6P98 - chains A and B; structure by X-ray diffraction, 1.75 A resolution.

# Chain A (and B)
Molecule: Beta-lactamase
Source organism: Klebsiella pneumoniae
Notes: EC 3.5.2.6; chain B of this document is another copy of the same molecule, construct and numbering; everything in this record applies to it too
Reference sequence: Q6XEC0 (Q6XEC0_KLEPN); numbering as in UniProt (aligned over 1-265)
Chain sequence (265 residues; row label = number of the first residue in the row):
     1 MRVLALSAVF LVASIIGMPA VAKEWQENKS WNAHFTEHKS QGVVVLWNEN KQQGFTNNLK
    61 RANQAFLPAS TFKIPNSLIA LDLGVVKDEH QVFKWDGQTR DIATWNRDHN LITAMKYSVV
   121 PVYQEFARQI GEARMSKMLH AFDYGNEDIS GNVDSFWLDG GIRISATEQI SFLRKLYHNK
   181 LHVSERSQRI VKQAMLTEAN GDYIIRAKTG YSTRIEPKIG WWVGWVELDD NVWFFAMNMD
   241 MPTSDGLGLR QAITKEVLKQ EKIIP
Unresolved in the structure: 1-20 (chain B: 1-23)
Covalent attachments: meropenem, bound form (KE1) linked to Ser-70
Metal / ion sites: Ca2+ site 1 near Glu-27 (its only coordinating residue here); Ca2+ site 2: Glu-37, Glu-256; Cd2+ site 1: Glu-37, Glu-125; Ca2+ site 3: Asp-143, Glu-147 (shared with Asp-143(B), Glu-147(B) of chain B); Cd2+ site 2: Glu-147 (shared with Asp-143(B) of chain B)
Residues lining bound ligands: meropenem, bound form (KE1): Ala-69, Ile-102, Trp-105, Ser-118, Val-120, Leu-158, Lys-208, Thr-209, Gly-210, Tyr-211, Leu-247, Arg-250
UniProt features mapped onto this chain:
  - active site: Ser-70 (Acyl-ester intermediate)
  - binding site (a beta-lactam): Ser-70, Lys-73, Ser-118, Arg-250
  - modified residue: Lys-73 (N6-carboxylysine)
  - mutagenesis: Ser-70 (S70A: Does not alter thermal stability; S70G: Increases thermal stability. Abolishes hydrolysis of cephalothin and decreases catalytic efficiency about 60-fold with respect to ampicillin), Arg-189 (R189A: No significant effect on catalytic efficiency with respect to ampicillin. Very little reduction in dimerization at neutral pH. Predominantly monomer at neutral pH; when associated with A-206 ...), Arg-206 (R206A: No significant effect on catalytic efficiency with respect to ampicillin, nitrocefin or imipenem. Very little reduction in dimerization at neutral pH. Predominantly monomer at neutral pH ...)
Reported in the primary citation:
  - binding site for meropenem, bound form: Ser-118, Val-120, Leu-158, Thr-209, Arg-250
  - conformationally variable residues (side-chain flip): Leu-158
  - post-translational modification sites: Lys-73 (citing earlier work)

# How chain A and chain B interact
Contacting residue pairs (29; chain A residue first):
  Glu-89(A) with Arg-189(B), salt bridge
  His-90(A) with Tyr-177(B)
  Arg-107(A) with Asp-230(B), salt bridge
  Thr-113(A) with Asp-229(B)
  Lys-116(A) with Gly-201(B), hydrogen bond (side chain-backbone); Asp-229(B), salt bridge
  Tyr-117(A) with Asp-229(B), hydrogen bond
  Tyr-177(A) with His-90(B)
  Glu-185(A) with Arg-186(B), salt bridge
  Arg-186(A) with Glu-185(B), salt bridge
  Arg-189(A) with Glu-89(B), salt bridge; Ile-190(B); Gln-193(B)
  Ile-190(A) with Arg-189(B)
  Gln-193(A) with Arg-189(B)
  Leu-196(A) with Leu-196(B), hydrophobic; Ala-199(B), hydrophobic
  Glu-198(A) with Ala-199(B)
  Ala-199(A) with Leu-196(B), hydrophobic; Glu-198(B); Ala-199(B), hydrogen bond (backbone-backbone)
  Gly-201(A) with Lys-116(B), hydrogen bond (backbone-side chain)
  Ile-204(A) with Leu-196(B), hydrophobic
  Arg-206(A) with Gln-193(B); Leu-196(B)
  Asp-229(A) with Thr-113(B); Lys-116(B), salt bridge; Tyr-117(B), hydrogen bond
  Asp-230(A) with Arg-107(B), salt bridge
Other interface residues (no listed pair), chain A (23 interface residues in all): Thr-197, Asn-200, Asp-202
Other interface residues (no listed pair), chain B (22 interface residues in all): Thr-197, Asn-200, Ile-204, Arg-206

# Overview
The interface between chain A and chain B involves 23 residues on one side and 22 on the other, with 5
hydrogen bonds and 8 salt bridges. Polar contacts include Glu-89(A)/Arg-189(B), Arg-107(A)/Asp-230(B) and
Lys-116(A)/Asp-229(B). The paper reports a binding site for meropenem, bound form at Ser-118(A), Val-120(A)
and Leu-158(A) among others; a modification site at Lys-73(A).
Chain A and chain B are both Beta-lactamase (Klebsiella pneumoniae); the structure, OXA-48 carbapanemase,
meropenem complex, was determined by X-ray diffraction, deposited together with 6P96, 6P97, 6P99 and 6P9C.
